8BL4 - chains P and j of the 48 polymer chains in the assembly; structure by electron microscopy, 3.90 A resolution.

# Chain P
Name: Phage tail sheath family protein
Organism: Streptomyces coelicolor A3(2)
Notes: engineered mutation(s): Insertion 26-IEGVG
UniProt: Q9L0N8 (Q9L0N8_STRCO); the construct has insertions or renumbered stretches relative to UniProt, so the offset changes along the chain: 1-25 = UniProt 1-25; 31-539 = UniProt 26-534
Amino-acid sequence (539 residues; numbered 1 to 539; the number before each row is that of its first residue):
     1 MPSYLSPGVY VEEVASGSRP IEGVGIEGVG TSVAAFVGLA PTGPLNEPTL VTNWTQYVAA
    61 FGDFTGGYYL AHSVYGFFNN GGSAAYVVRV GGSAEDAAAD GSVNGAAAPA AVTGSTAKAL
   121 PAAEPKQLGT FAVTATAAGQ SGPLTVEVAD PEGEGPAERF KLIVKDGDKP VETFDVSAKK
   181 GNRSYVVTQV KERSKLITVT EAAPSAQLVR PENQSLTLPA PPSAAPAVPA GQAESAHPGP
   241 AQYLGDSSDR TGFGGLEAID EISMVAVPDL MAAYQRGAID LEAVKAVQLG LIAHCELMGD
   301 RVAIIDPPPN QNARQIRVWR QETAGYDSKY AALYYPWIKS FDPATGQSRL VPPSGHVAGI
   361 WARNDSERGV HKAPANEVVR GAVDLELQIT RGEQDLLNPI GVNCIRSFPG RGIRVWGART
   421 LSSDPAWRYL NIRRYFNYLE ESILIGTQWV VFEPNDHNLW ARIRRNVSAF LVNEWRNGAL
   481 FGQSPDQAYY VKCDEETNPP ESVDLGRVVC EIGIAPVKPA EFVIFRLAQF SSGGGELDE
Disordered / not traced: 16-27, 97-231, 519-539
Differences from the reference sequence: insertion (26-30)

# Chain j
Name: Phage tail protein
Organism: Streptomyces coelicolor A3(2)
UniProt: Q9L0N9 (Q9L0N9_STRCO); numbering as in UniProt (aligned over 1-149)
Amino-acid sequence (149 residues; each row starts with the number of its first residue):
     1 MSLPKPEDVL VAPNFGIQID GVMVEYLNSV SNLQIEQDVI RYQQNQGTTG RNNVTLMPGV
    61 AKDGSVQVER GMSQSSVFTQ WINDSMAGRM ATARKNATII VMDYEDNPVK RWNLRNAWCS
   121 KVVAGTLKAG DTNALTETIT IVFEELVVE

# Interface between chain P and chain j
Contacting residue pairs (10):
  Ala461(P) with Lys110(j)
  Arg465(P) with Gln18(j); Arg94(j); Asn96(j), hydrogen bond; Trp112(j)
  Asn466(P) with Arg94(j)
  Ala469(P) with Arg94(j); Trp112(j), hydrophobic; Arg115(j)
  Asn473(P) with Arg115(j), hydrogen bond
Also at the interface, not in a pair above, chain P (6 interface residues in all): Asn458

# Summary
Chain P and chain j each contribute 6 residues to their interface; the contacts include 2 hydrogen bonds.
Polar contacts include Arg465(P)-Asn96(j) and Asn473(P)-Arg115(j).
Here chain P is Phage tail sheath family protein and chain j is Phage tail protein, both from Streptomyces
coelicolor A3(2). Entry 8BL4 (Cryo-EM structure of a contractile injection system in Streptomyces coelicolor,
the sheath-tube module in extended state) was determined by electron microscopy, deposited together with 8BKY.
